PDB entry 9IIG | electron microscopy, 2.60 A resolution | chains A and O of the 24 polymer chains in the assembly

Chain A:
Name: Bacterioferritin
Source organism: Shewanella oneidensis MR-1
Notes: EC 1.16.3.1
Reference sequence: Q8EHV0 (Q8EHV0_SHEON); residues 1-155 here = UniProt positions 1-155
Amino-acid sequence (155 residues; each row starts with the number of its first residue):
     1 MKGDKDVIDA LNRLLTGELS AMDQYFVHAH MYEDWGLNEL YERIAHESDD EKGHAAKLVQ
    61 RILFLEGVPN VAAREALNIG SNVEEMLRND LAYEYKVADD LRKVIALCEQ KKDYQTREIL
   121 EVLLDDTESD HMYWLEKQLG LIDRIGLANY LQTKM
Bound ions: Na+: Asn-149, Gln-152 (shared with 1 residue of chain R)
From the paper describing this entry:
  - self-association interface (contacts with another copy of this molecule); pairs are residue here / residue on that copy: Asp-23/Arg-74 (salt bridge), Phe-26/Lys-52 (cation-pi contact)
  - catalytic residues: His-54, Glu-94 (proposed by the authors, not directly observed)
  - conformationally variable residues (side-chain flip): Glu-128, His-131

Chain O:
Name: Bacterioferritin
Source organism: Shewanella oneidensis MR-1
Notes: EC 1.16.3.1
Reference sequence: Q8EHV1 (Q8EHV1_SHEON); residue numbers follow UniProt; this construct covers 1-157
Amino-acid sequence (157 residues; each row starts with the number of its first residue):
     1 MKGHPKVVGQ LNRVLTCELT AINQYFLHAR MFKHWGLEKL NHVEYKKSIE DMKHADKLIE
    61 RVLFLEGLPN LQQLEKLRIG EHAQEMLDCD LAMVQEQLTL LRDAITLCEA EQDYVSRDLL
   121 EDILEDEEEH LDWLESQREL IGLTGIQNYL QSQISES
Bound ions: heme Fe: Met-52 (shared with 1 residue of chain P); Na+: Gln-151 (shared with 2 residues of chain B; 1 residue of chain F)
Small-molecule neighbours: heme (HEM): Leu-19, Ile-22, Asn-23, Phe-26, Tyr-45, Ile-49, Met-52, Lys-53, Ala-55, Asp-56, Ile-59, Leu-71
From the paper describing this entry:
  - binding site for heme: Met-52
  - catalytic residues: His-54, Glu-127 (proposed by the authors, not directly observed)

Chain A / chain O interface:
Residue-residue contacts (22):
  Met-1(A) with Arg-102(O); Glu-128(O); Leu-131(O), hydrophobic; Glu-135(O), hydrogen bond (backbone-side chain)
  Arg-61(A) with Glu-128(O), salt bridge
  Phe-64(A) with Glu-128(O); Leu-131(O), hydrophobic; Asp-132(O); Glu-135(O)
  Glu-109(A) with Arg-117(O), salt bridge
  Lys-112(A) with Arg-102(O), hydrogen bond (backbone-side chain); Thr-106(O)
  Asp-113(A) with Arg-102(O)
  Tyr-114(A) with Arg-102(O); Ile-105(O), hydrophobic; Thr-106(O), hydrogen bond; Arg-117(O); Leu-124(O), hydrophobic
  Gln-115(A) with Glu-125(O); Glu-128(O)
  Arg-117(A) with Arg-117(O)
  Glu-118(A) with Glu-121(O)
Interface residues without a listed pair, chain A (11 interface residues in all): Glu-66
Interface residues without a listed pair, chain O (12 interface residues in all): Glu-109

Overview:
11 residues of chain A face 12 of chain O across their interface; the contacts include 3 hydrogen bonds and 2
salt bridges. Among the polar pairs are Arg-61(A)/Glu-128(O), Glu-109(A)/Arg-117(O) and Met-1(A)/Glu-135(O).
Chain O binds heme. From the paper: catalytic residues His-54(A), Glu-94(A) and His-54(O) among others; a
binding site for heme at Met-52(O).
Chain A is Bacterioferritin and chain O is Bacterioferritin, both from Shewanella oneidensis MR-1; the
structure, Cryo-EM structure of hetero-bacterioferritin SoBfr12 from Shewanella oneidensis, was determined by
electron microscopy.
